PDB entry 9FF4 | X-ray diffraction, 2.80 A resolution | chains D and N of the 12 polymer chains in the assembly

== Chain D ==
Protein: HTH-type transcriptional regulator Hpr
From: Geobacillus kaustophilus
Reference sequence: Q5L293 (HPR_GEOKA); numbering as in UniProt (aligned over 1-201)
Sequence (207 residues; each row starts with the number of its first residue):
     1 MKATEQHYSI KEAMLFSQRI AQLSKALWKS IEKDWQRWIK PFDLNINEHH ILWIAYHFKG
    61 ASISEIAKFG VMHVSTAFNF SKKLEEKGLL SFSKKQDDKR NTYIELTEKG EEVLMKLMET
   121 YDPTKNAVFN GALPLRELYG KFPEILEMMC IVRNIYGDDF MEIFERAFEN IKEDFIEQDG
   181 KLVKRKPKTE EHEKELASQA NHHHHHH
Unresolved in the structure: 1-6, 185-207
Sequence notes: expression tag (202-207)

== Chain N ==
Molecule: 18-nt DNA strand
Sequence (18 nucleotides; each row starts with the number of its first residue):
     1 AGATTTTTTT ATTTTATT

== How chain D and chain N interact ==
Pairs across the interface (18; chain D residue first):
  Ser-62(D) with DT12(N), phosphate contact
  Ile-63(D) with DT12(N), hydrogen bond to the phosphate
  Ser-64(D) with DA11(N), hydrogen bond to the phosphate; DT12(N), phosphate contact
  Ser-75(D) with DT14(N), base contact
  Phe-78(D) with DT12(N), sugar contact; DT13(N), phosphate contact; DT14(N), base contact
  Asn-79(D) with DT14(N), base contact; DT15(N), hydrogen bond to the base
  Lys-94(D) with DT13(N), salt bridge to the phosphate
  Arg-100(D) with DT10(N), hydrogen bond to the base; DA11(N), salt bridge to the phosphate; DT12(N), phosphate contact
  Asn-101(D) with DA11(N), sugar contact; DT12(N), phosphate contact
  Thr-102(D) with DT12(N), hydrogen bond to the phosphate; DT13(N), hydrogen bond to the phosphate
Also at the interface, not in a pair above, chain D (11 interface residues in all): Val-74

== Summary ==
The interface between chain D and chain N involves 11 residues on one side and 6 on the other; the contacts
include 6 hydrogen bonds and 2 salt bridges. Polar pairs include Asn-79(D)/DT15(N), Arg-100(D)/DT10(N) and
Ile-63(D)/DT12(N).
Chain D is HTH-type transcriptional regulator Hpr (Geobacillus kaustophilus) and chain N is an 18-nt DNA
strand; the structure, The structure of G.kaustophilus T-1 ScoC-17bp dsDNA complex, was determined by X-ray
diffraction.
